Entry 1Y22 (X-ray diffraction, 2.16 A resolution); this record covers chains A and C of the 4 polymer chains in the assembly.

Chain A (and C):
Name: Hemoglobin alpha chain
From: Homo sapiens
Notes: chain C of this document is another copy of the same molecule, construct and numbering; everything in this record applies to it too
Reference sequence: P69905 (HBA_HUMAN); numbering as in UniProt (aligned over 1-141)
Amino-acid sequence (141 residues; each row starts with the number of its first residue):
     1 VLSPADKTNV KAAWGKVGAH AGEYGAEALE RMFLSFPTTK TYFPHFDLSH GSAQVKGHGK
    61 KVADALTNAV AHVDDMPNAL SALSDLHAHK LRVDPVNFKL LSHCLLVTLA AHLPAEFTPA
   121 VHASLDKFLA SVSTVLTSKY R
Metal / ion sites: heme Fe near His-87 (its only coordinating residue here)
Ligand contacts: heme (HEM): Met-32, Thr-39, Tyr-42, Phe-43, His-45, Phe-46, His-58, Lys-61, Val-62, Ala-65, Leu-66, Leu-83, Leu-86, His-87, Leu-91, Val-93, Asn-97, Phe-98, Leu-101, Val-132, Ser-133, Leu-136
Curated features (UniProtKB/Swiss-Prot):
  - site: Lys-61 (Not glycated)
  - natural variant: Asp-6 (A6D: In J-Toronto; this construct carries the variant), Ala-13 (A13D: In J-Paris 1/J-Aljezur), Glu-27 (A27E: In Shenyang; this construct carries the variant), Lys-61 (K61N: In Zambia; deletion: In Clinic), Asp-64 (A64D: In Pontoise; this construct carries the variant), Asp-75 (D75A: In Lille; D75G: In Chapel Hill; D75N: In G-Pest), Ala-111 (A111D: In Petah Tikva)

Interface between chain A and chain C:
Contacting residue pairs (5):
  Asp-126(A) with Arg-141(C), salt bridge
  Lys-127(A) with Arg-141(C), hydrogen bond (side chain-backbone)
  Arg-141(A) with Asp-126(C), salt bridge; Lys-127(C), hydrogen bond (backbone-side chain); Ala-130(C)
Other interface residues (no listed pair), chain A (4 interface residues in all): Ala-130
Other interface residues (no listed pair), chain C (5 interface residues in all): Val-1

In short:
4 residues of chain A face 5 of chain C across their interface; the contacts include 2 hydrogen bonds and 2
salt bridges. Polar contacts include Asp-126(A)/Arg-141(C) and Lys-127(A)/Arg-141(C). Ligands of chain A:
heme.
Chain A and chain C are both Hemoglobin alpha chain (Homo sapiens); the structure, T-To-T(High) quaternary
transitions in human hemoglobin: betaV33A deoxy low-salt (1 test set), was determined by X-ray diffraction
together with 1XXT, 1XY0, 1XZ5, 1XZ7, 1XZU, 1XZV and 45 further entries from the same study.
